Entry 2JJ2 (X-ray diffraction, 2.40 A resolution); this record covers chains A and E of the 7 polymer chains in the assembly.

== Chain A ==
Protein: ATP synthase subunit alpha heart isoform
From: Bos taurus
Notes: EC 3.6.1.34
UniProtKB: P19483 (ATPA_BOVIN); residues 2-510 here correspond to UniProt positions 45-553 (UniProt number = residue number + 43)
Amino-acid sequence (510 residues; each row starts with the number of its first residue):
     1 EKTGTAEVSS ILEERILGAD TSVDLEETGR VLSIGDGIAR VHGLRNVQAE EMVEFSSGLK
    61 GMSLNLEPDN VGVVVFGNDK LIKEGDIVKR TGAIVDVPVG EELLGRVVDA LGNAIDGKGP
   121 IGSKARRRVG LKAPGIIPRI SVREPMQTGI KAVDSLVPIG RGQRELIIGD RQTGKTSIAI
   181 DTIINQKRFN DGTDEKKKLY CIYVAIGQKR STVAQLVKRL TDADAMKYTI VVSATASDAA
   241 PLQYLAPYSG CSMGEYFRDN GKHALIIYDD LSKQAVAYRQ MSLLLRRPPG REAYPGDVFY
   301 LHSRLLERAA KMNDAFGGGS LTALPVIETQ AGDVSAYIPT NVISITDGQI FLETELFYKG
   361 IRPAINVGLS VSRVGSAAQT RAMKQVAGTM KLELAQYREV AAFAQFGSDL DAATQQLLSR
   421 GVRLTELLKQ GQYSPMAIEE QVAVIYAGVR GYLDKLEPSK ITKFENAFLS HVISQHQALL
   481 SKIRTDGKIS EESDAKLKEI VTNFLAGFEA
Not modelled in the structure: 1-23
Swiss-Prot annotation at these positions:
  - binding site (ATP): Gln172, Gly174, Lys175, Thr176, Ser177, Gln430, Gln432
  - binding site (Mg(2+)): Thr176, Asp269
  - site: Ser370 (Required for activity)
  - modified residue: Ser10 (Phosphoserine), Ser22 (Phosphoserine), Ser33 (Phosphoserine), Ser63 (Phosphoserine), Lys80 (N6-acetyllysine), Lys83 (N6-acetyllysine), Lys89 (N6-acetyllysine), Thr91 (Phosphothreonine), Lys118 (N6-acetyllysine), Ser123 (Phosphoserine), Lys124 (N6-acetyllysine), Ser141 (Phosphoserine), Arg161 (Omega-N-methylarginine), Lys187 (N6-acetyllysine), Lys196 (N6-acetyllysine), Lys197 (N6-acetyllysine), Lys218 (N6-acetyllysine), Lys262 (N6-acetyllysine), Lys384 (N6-acetyllysine), Lys391 (N6-acetyllysine) and 5 more in UniProt
  - glycosylation: Ser33 (O-linked (GlcNAc) serine)

== Chain E ==
Protein: ATP synthase subunit beta
From: Bos taurus
Notes: EC 3.6.1.34
UniProtKB: P00829 (ATPB_BOVIN); residues -3 to 478 here correspond to UniProt positions 47-528 (UniProt number = residue number + 50)
Amino-acid sequence (482 residues; each row starts with the number of its first residue; numbers below 1 keep their minus sign (Ala-3 is residue -3)):
    -3 AAQASPSPKA GATTGRIVAV IGAVVDVQFD EGLPPILNAL EVQGRETRLV LEVAQHLGES
    57 TVRTIAMDGT EGLVRGQKVL DSGAPIRIPV GPETLGRIMN VIGEPIDERG PIKTKQFAAI
   117 HAEAPEFVEM SVEQEILVTG IKVVDLLAPY AKGGKIGLFG GAGVGKTVLI MELINNVAKA
   177 HGGYSVFAGV GERTREGNDL YHEMIESGVI NLKDATSKVA LVYGQMNEPP GARARVALTG
   237 LTVAEYFRDQ EGQDVLLFID NIFRFTQAGS EVSALLGRIP SAVGYQPTLA TDMGTMQERI
   297 TTTKKGSITS VQAIYVPADD LTDPAPATTF AHLDATTVLS RAIAELGIYP AVDPLDSTSR
   357 IMDPNIVGSE HYDVARGVQK ILQDYKSLQD IIAILGMDEL SEEDKLTVSR ARKIQRFLSQ
   417 PFQVAEVFTG HLGKLVPLKE TIKGFQQILA GEYDHLPEQA FYMVGPIEEA VAKADKLAEE
   477 HS
Not modelled in the structure: -3 to 8, 475-478
Swiss-Prot annotation at these positions:
  - binding site (ADP): Gly159, Val160, Gly161, Lys162, Thr163, Val164
  - binding site (ATP): Gly159, Gly161, Lys162, Thr163, Val164, Arg189
  - binding site (phosphate): Gly159, Val160, Gly161, Lys162, Thr163
  - binding site (Mg(2+)): Thr163, Glu188
  - modified residue: Lys74 (N6-acetyllysine), Lys111 (N6-acetyllysine), Lys148 (N6-acetyllysine), Lys209 (N6-acetyllysine), Lys214 (N6-acetyllysine), Thr262 (Phosphothreonine), Ser365 (Phosphoserine), Lys376 (N6-acetyllysine), Ser383 (Phosphoserine), Lys430 (N6-acetyllysine), Lys435 (N6-acetyllysine), Lys472 (N6-acetyllysine)
  - glycosylation: Ser56 (O-linked (GlcNAc) serine)

== Chain A / chain E interface ==
Residue-residue contacts - 81 pairs, chain A then chain E:
  Gly43(A) with Arg71(E), hydrogen bond (backbone-side chain)
  Leu44(A) with Arg71(E), hydrogen bond (backbone-side chain)
  Arg45(A) with Val70(E); Arg71(E)
  Asn46(A) with Val70(E)
  Val47(A) with Leu69(E); Val70(E); Arg71(E)
  Gln48(A) with Gly68(E); Leu69(E); Val70(E)
  Ala49(A) with Val16(E), hydrophobic; Thr66(E); Glu67(E); Gly68(E), hydrogen bond (backbone-backbone); Leu69(E), hydrogen bond (backbone-backbone)
  Glu50(A) with Glu67(E), hydrogen bond (side chain-backbone)
  Leu64(A) with Val16(E)
  Asn65(A) with Val16(E); Ile17(E)
  Leu66(A) with Ala15(E); Val16(E), hydrogen bond (backbone-backbone); Leu69(E); Arg71(E)
  Glu67(A) with Val14(E); Arg71(E), hydrogen bond (backbone-side chain)
  Pro68(A) with Val14(E); Ala15(E)
  Asn70(A) with Arg71(E), hydrogen bond (backbone-side chain)
  Val71(A) with Arg71(E)
  Lys132(A) with Asp64(E), salt bridge
  Ala133(A) with Asn223(E)
  Pro134(A) with Thr190(E)
  Gly135(A) with Thr190(E)
  Ile136(A) with Ile102(E); Thr190(E); Gly193(E); Asn194(E); Tyr219(E), hydrophobic; Gln221(E)
  Ile137(A) with Ile102(E); Asp103(E); Glu104(E)
  Arg139(A) with Thr190(E); Asn194(E)
  Ser141(A) with Asp195(E), hydrogen bond
  Val142(A) with Arg191(E)
  Arg164(A) with Arg189(E)
  Arg287(A) with Ile17(E); Gly18(E)
  Pro288(A) with Ala270(E); Gly273(E)
  Gly296(A) with Pro226(E); Glu267(E); Leu271(E)
  Asp297(A) with Leu271(E)
  Phe299(A) with Met222(E); Arg229(E); Glu267(E)
  Tyr300(A) with Gly65(E); Asn223(E); Glu224(E); Pro225(E)
  Ser303(A) with Met222(E), hydrogen bond (side chain-backbone); Asn223(E)
  Arg304(A) with Asn223(E)
  Glu307(A) with Arg189(E); Thr190(E), hydrogen bond; Met222(E); Asn223(E)
  Ser335(A) with Ala314(E)
  Ser344(A) with Arg189(E), hydrogen bond (backbone-side chain); Met222(E)
  Ile345(A) with Arg189(E); Met222(E), hydrophobic
  Thr346(A) with Arg189(E)
  Asp347(A) with Arg191(E), salt bridge
  Arg373(A) with Ala158(E); Arg189(E); Glu192(E), salt bridge
  Val374(A) with Arg191(E)
Interface residues without a listed pair, chain A (45 interface residues in all): Pro138, Ile140, Pro289, Tyr337
Interface residues without a listed pair, chain E (42 interface residues in all): Ile94, Glu188, Tyr197, Gln263, Pro276

== Summary ==
45 residues of chain A face 42 of chain E across their interface, with 12 hydrogen bonds and 3 salt bridges.
Polar pairs include Lys132(A)-Asp64(E), Asp347(A)-Arg191(E) and Arg373(A)-Glu192(E).
Here chain A is ATP synthase subunit alpha heart isoform and chain E is ATP synthase subunit beta, both from
Bos taurus. Entry 2JJ2 (The Structure of F1-ATPase inhibited by quercetin) was determined by X-ray diffraction
together with 2JIZ and 2JJ1 from the same study.
